PDB entry 7KMZ | electron microscopy, 3.62 A resolution | chains B and D of the 5 polymer chains in the assembly

# Chain B
Molecule: Spike glycoprotein
Source organism: Severe acute respiratory syndrome coronavirus 2
UniProt: P0DTC2 (SPIKE_SARS2); numbering as in UniProt (aligned over 1-1208)
Sequence (1288 residues; numbered 1 to 1288; the number before each row is that of its first residue):
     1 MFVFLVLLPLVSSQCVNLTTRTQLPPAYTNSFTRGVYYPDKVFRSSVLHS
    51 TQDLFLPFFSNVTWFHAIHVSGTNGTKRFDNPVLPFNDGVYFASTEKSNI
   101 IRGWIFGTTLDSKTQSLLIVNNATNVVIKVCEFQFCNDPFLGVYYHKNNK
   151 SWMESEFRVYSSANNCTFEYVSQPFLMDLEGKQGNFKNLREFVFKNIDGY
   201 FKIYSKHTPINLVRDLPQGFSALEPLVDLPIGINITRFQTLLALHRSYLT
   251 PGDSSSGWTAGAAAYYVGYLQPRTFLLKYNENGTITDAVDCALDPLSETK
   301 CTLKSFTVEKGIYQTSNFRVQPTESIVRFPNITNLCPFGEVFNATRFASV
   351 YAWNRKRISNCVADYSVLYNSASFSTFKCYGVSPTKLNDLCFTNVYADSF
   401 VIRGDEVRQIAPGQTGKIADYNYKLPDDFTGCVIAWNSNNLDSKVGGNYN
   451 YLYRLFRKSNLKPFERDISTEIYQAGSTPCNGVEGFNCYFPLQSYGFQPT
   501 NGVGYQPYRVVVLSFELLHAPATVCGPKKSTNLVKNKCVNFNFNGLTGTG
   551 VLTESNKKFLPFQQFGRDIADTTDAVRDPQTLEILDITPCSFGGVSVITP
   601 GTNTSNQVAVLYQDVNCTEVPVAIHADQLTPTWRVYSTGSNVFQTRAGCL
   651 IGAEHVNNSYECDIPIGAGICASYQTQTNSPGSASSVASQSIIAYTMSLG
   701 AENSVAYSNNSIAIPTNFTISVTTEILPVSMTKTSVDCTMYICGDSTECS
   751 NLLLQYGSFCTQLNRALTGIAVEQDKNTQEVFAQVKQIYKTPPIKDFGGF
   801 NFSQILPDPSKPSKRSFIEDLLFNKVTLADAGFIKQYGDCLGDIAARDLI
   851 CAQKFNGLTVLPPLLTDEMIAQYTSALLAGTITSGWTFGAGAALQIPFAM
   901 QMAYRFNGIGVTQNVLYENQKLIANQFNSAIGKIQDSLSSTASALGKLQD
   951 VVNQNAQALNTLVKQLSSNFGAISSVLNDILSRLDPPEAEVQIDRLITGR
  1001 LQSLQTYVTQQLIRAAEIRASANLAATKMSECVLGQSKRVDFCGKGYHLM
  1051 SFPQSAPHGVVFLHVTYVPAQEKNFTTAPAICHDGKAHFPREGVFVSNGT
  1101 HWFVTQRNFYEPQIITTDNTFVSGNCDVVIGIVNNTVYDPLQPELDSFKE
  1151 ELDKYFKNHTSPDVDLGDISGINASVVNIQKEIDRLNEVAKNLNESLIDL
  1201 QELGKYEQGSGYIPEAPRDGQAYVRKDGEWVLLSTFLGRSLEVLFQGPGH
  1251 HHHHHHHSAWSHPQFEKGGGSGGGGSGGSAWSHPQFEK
Not modelled in the structure: 1-25, 67-78, 142-152, 178-185, 247-260, 626-637, 677-689, 829-851, 1150-1288
Differences from the reference sequence: engineered mutation Gly682 (Arg in P0DTC2), Ser683 (Arg in P0DTC2), Ser685 (Arg in P0DTC2), Pro986 (Lys in P0DTC2), Pro987 (Val in P0DTC2); expression tag (1209-1288)
Swiss-Prot annotation at these positions:
  - region: Asn280 to Cys301 (Putative superantigen), Arg403 to Asp405 (Integrin-binding motif), Asn448 to Phe456 (Immunodominant HLA epitope recognized by the CD8+), Pro681, Ala684 (Putative superantigen), Ser816 to Tyr837 (Fusion peptide 1), Lys835 to Phe855 (Fusion peptide 2), Asp1163 to Glu1202 (Heptad repeat 2)
  - site: Arg815, Ser816 (Cleavage)
  - glycosylation: Asn17 (N-linked (GlcNAc...) (complex) asparagine), Asn61 (N-linked (GlcNAc...) (hybrid) asparagine), Asn74 (N-linked (GlcNAc...) (complex) asparagine), Asn122 (N-linked (GlcNAc...) (hybrid) asparagine), Asn149 (N-linked (GlcNAc...) (complex) asparagine), Asn165 (N-linked (GlcNAc...) (complex) asparagine), Asn234 (N-linked (GlcNAc...) (high mannose) asparagine), Asn282 (N-linked (GlcNAc...) (complex) asparagine), Thr323 (O-linked (GalNAc) threonine), Ser325 (O-linked (HexNAc...) serine), Asn331 (N-linked (GlcNAc...) (complex) asparagine), Asn343 (N-linked (GlcNAc...) (complex) asparagine), Asn603 (N-linked (GlcNAc...) (hybrid) asparagine), Asn616 (N-linked (GlcNAc...) (complex) asparagine), Asn657 (N-linked (GlcNAc...) (complex) asparagine), Thr676 (O-linked (GlcNAc...) threonine), Thr678 (O-linked (GlcNAc...) threonine), Asn709 (N-linked (GlcNAc...) (high mannose) asparagine), Asn717 (N-linked (GlcNAc...) (hybrid) asparagine), Asn801 (N-linked (GlcNAc...) (hybrid) asparagine) and 6 more in UniProt
Cystine bridges: Cys131-Cys166, Cys291-Cys301, Cys336-Cys361, Cys379-Cys432, Cys391-Cys525, Cys480-Cys488, Cys538-Cys590, Cys617-Cys649, Cys662-Cys671, Cys738-Cys760, Cys743-Cys749, Cys1032-Cys1043, Cys1082-Cys1126
Covalent attachments: N-acetylglucosamine (NAG) linked to Asn61, Asn165, Asn234, Asn282, Asn331, Asn343, Asn603, Asn616, Asn657, Asn709, Asn717, Asn801, Asn1074, Asn1098, Asn1134

# Chain D
Molecule: Angiotensin-converting enzyme 2
Source organism: Homo sapiens
Notes: EC 3.4.17.23, 3.4.17.-
UniProt: Q9BYF1 (ACE2_HUMAN); numbering as in UniProt (aligned over 19-615)
Sequence (597 residues; each row starts with the number of its first residue):
    19 STIEEQAKTFLDKFNHEAEDLFYQSSLASWNYNTNITEENVQNMNNAGDK
    69 WSAFLKEQSTLAQMYPLQEIQNLTVKLQLQALQQNGSSVLSEDKSKRLNT
   119 ILNTMSTIYSTGKVCNPDNPQECLLLEPGLNEIMANSLDYNERLWAWESW
   169 RSEVGKQLRPLYEEYVVLKNEMARANHYEDYGDYWRGDYEVNGVDGYDYS
   219 RGQLIEDVEHTFEEIKPLYEHLHAYVRAKLMNAYPSYISPIGCLPAHLLG
   269 DMWGRFWTNLYSLTVPFGQKPNIDVTDAMVDQAWDAQRIFKEAEKFFVSV
   319 GLPNMTQGFWENSMLTDPGNVQKAVCHPTAWDLGKGDFRILMCTKVTMDD
   369 FLTAHHEMGHIQYDMAYAAQPFLLRNGANEGFHEAVGEIMSLSAATPKHL
   419 KSIGLLSPDFQEDNETEINFLLKQALTIVGTLPFTYMLEKWRWMVFKGEI
   469 PKDQWMKKWWEMKREIVGVVEPVPHDETYCDPASLFHVSNDYSFIRYYTR
   519 TLYQFQFQEALCQAAKHEGPLHKCDISNSTEAGQKLFNMLRLGKSEPWTL
   569 ALENVVGAKNMNVRPLLNYFEPLFTWLKDQNKNSFVGWSTDWSPYAD
Not modelled in the structure: 615
Swiss-Prot annotation at these positions:
  - region (Interaction with SARS-CoV spike glycoprotein): Asp30 to Tyr41, Met82 to Pro84, Lys353 to Arg357
  - active site: Glu375 (Proton acceptor), His505 (Proton donor)
  - binding site (chloride): Arg169, Trp477, Lys481
  - binding site (substrate): Arg273, His345, Pro346, Tyr515
  - binding site (Zn(2+)): His374, His378, Glu402
  - glycosylation (N-linked (GlcNAc...) asparagine): Asn53, Asn90, Asn103, Asn322, Asn432, Asn546
Cystine bridges: Cys133-Cys141, Cys344-Cys361, Cys530-Cys542
Covalent attachments: N-acetylglucosamine (NAG) linked to Asn53, Asn90, Asn103, Asn322, Asn432, Asn546

# Interface between chain B and chain D
Residue-residue contacts (24):
  Arg403(B) with Lys353(D)
  Asp405(B) with Lys353(D), salt bridge
  Tyr449(B) with Gln42(D), hydrogen bond
  Leu455(B) with His34(D)
  Phe456(B) with Asp30(D); Lys31(D)
  Ala475(B) with Gln24(D)
  Phe486(B) with Leu79(D), hydrophobic
  Tyr489(B) with Lys31(D)
  Gln493(B) with Glu35(D); Asp38(D), hydrogen bond
  Ser494(B) with Asp38(D)
  Gln498(B) with Tyr41(D); Gln42(D), hydrogen bond
  Thr500(B) with Tyr41(D), hydrogen bond; Asn330(D); Asp355(D); Arg357(D)
  Asn501(B) with Tyr41(D), hydrogen bond; Lys353(D)
  Gly502(B) with Lys353(D), hydrogen bond (backbone-backbone); Gly354(D)
  Tyr505(B) with Lys353(D); Gly354(D)
Also at the interface, not in a pair above, chain B (19 interface residues in all): Lys417, Gly446, Tyr453, Tyr473
Also at the interface, not in a pair above, chain D (17 interface residues in all): Thr27, Glu37, Leu45

# In short
19 residues of chain B and 17 residues of chain D are in contact, with 6 hydrogen bonds and 1 salt bridge.
Polar pairs include Asp405(B)-Lys353(D), Tyr449(B)-Gln42(D) and Gln493(B)-Asp38(D). Covalently linked
N-acetylglucosamine: at Asn61(B), Asn165(B), Asn234(B), Asn282(B), Asn331(B) and Asn343(B) and 9 more.
Here chain B is Spike glycoprotein (Severe acute respiratory syndrome coronavirus 2) and chain D is
Angiotensin-converting enzyme 2 (Homo sapiens). Entry 7KMZ (Cryo-EM structure of double ACE2-bound SARS-CoV-2
trimer Spike at pH 7.4) was determined by electron microscopy, deposited together with 7KMB, 7KMS, 7KNB, 7KNE,
7KNH and 7KNI.
